Entry 4YWK (X-ray diffraction, 1.55 A resolution); this record covers chain A.

Chain A:
Protein: Cell division control protein 21
Organism: Pyrococcus furiosus
Notes: engineered mutation(s): deletion of internal subdomain B
UniProtKB: Q8U3I4 (Q8U3I4_PYRFU); residue numbers follow UniProt; this construct covers 2-130, 182-256
Sequence (206 residues; numbered 0 to 256; 51 numbers in that range are skipped by the numbering (no residue carries them; nothing is unmodelled there); the number before each row is that of its first residue; numbering starts at 0):
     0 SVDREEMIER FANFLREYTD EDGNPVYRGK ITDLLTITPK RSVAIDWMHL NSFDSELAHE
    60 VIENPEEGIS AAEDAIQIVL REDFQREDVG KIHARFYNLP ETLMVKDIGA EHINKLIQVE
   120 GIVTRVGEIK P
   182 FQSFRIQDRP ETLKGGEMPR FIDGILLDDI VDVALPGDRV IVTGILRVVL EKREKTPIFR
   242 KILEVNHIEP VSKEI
Disordered / not traced: 0, 36-37, 195-199, 209-213, 234-236, 251-256
Construct notes: expression tag (0-1)
From the paper describing this entry:
  - conformationally variable residues: P130

Summary:
From the paper: conformational variability at P130.
Chain A is Cell division control protein 21 (Pyrococcus furiosus); the structure, Pyrococcus furiosus MCM
N-terminal domain with Zinc-binding subdomain B deleted, was determined by X-ray diffraction, deposited
together with 4YWL and 4YWM.
